6ESF - chains F and I of the 10 polymer chains in the assembly; structure by electron microscopy, 3.70 A resolution.

Chain F:
Protein: Histone H4
Source organism: Xenopus laevis
Reference sequence: P62799 (H4_XENLA); residues 1-102 here correspond to UniProt positions 2-103 (UniProt number = residue number + 1)
Chain sequence (102 residues; row label = number of the first residue in the row):
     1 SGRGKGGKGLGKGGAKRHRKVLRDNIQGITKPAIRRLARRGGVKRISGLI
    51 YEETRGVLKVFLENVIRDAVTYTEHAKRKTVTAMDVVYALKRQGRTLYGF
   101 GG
Disordered / not traced: 1-17
Swiss-Prot annotation at these positions:
  - DNA-binding region: Lys16 to Lys20
  - modified residue: Ser1 (N-acetylserine), Arg3 (Asymmetric dimethylarginine), Lys5 (N6-(2-hydroxyisobutyryl)lysine), Lys8 (N6-(2-hydroxyisobutyryl)lysine), Lys12 (N6-(2-hydroxyisobutyryl)lysine), Lys16 (N6-(2-hydroxyisobutyryl)lysine), Lys20 (N6,N6,N6-trimethyllysine), Lys31 (N6-(2-hydroxyisobutyryl)lysine), Lys44 (N6-(2-hydroxyisobutyryl)lysine), Ser47 (Phosphoserine), Tyr51 (Phosphotyrosine), Lys59 (N6-(2-hydroxyisobutyryl)lysine), Lys77 (N6-(2-hydroxyisobutyryl)lysine), Lys79 (N6-(2-hydroxyisobutyryl)lysine), Tyr88 (Phosphotyrosine), Lys91 (N6-(2-hydroxyisobutyryl)lysine)
  - cross-link (Glycyl lysine isopeptide (Lys-Gly)): Lys31 (interchain with G-Cter in UFM1), Lys91 (interchain with G-Cter in ubiquitin)

Chain I:
Molecule: 147-nt DNA strand
Source organism: synthetic construct
Sequence (147 nucleotides; row label = number of the first residue in the row; numbers below 1 keep their minus sign (DA-73 is residue -73)):
   -73 ACAGGATGTATATATCTGACACGTGCCTGGAGACTAGGGAGTAATCCCCT
   -23 TGGCGGTTAAAACGCGGGGGACAGCGCGTACGTGCGTTTAAGCGGTGCTA
    27 GAGCTGTCTACGACCAATTGAGCGGCCTCGGCACCGGGATTCTCCAG

How chain F and chain I interact:
Residue-residue contacts (11):
  Arg45(F) - DC7(I)  hydrogen bond to the sugar
  Arg45(F) - DG8(I)  phosphate contact
  Ile46(F) - DC7(I)  phosphate contact
  Ile46(F) - DG8(I)  hydrogen bond to the phosphate
  Ser47(F) - DC7(I)  hydrogen bond to the phosphate
  Gly48(F) - DC7(I)  hydrogen bond to the phosphate
  Arg78(F) - DA28(I)  phosphate contact
  Lys79(F) - DG27(I)  phosphate contact
  Lys79(F) - DA28(I)  hydrogen bond to the phosphate
  Thr80(F) - DG27(I)  phosphate contact
  Thr80(F) - DA28(I)  hydrogen bond to the phosphate
Also at the interface, not in a pair above, chain F (10 interface residues in all): Arg35, Arg39, Tyr51
Also at the interface, not in a pair above, chain I (7 interface residues in all): DA6, DT9, DG29

Summary:
10 residues of chain F and 7 residues of chain I are in contact, with 6 hydrogen bonds. Polar pairs include
Arg45(F)-DC7(I), Ile46(F)-DG8(I) and Ser47(F)-DC7(I). Curated annotation (UniProt) lists a DNA-binding region
on chain F.
Chain F is Histone H4 (Xenopus laevis) and chain I is a 147-nt DNA strand (synthetic construct); the
structure, Nucleosome : Class 1, was determined by electron microscopy (same publication as 6ESG, 6ESH and
6ESI).
